Entry 5DDO (X-ray diffraction, 3.10 A resolution); this record covers chains A and G.

Chain A:
Molecule: L-glutamine riboswitch
From: Synechococcus elongatus
Sequence (61 nucleotides; row label = number of the first residue in the row):
     1 CGUUGGCCCA GGAAACUGGG UGGAAGUAAG GUCCAUUGCA CUCCGGGCCU GAAGCAACGC
    61 U
Not modelled in the structure: 22-24

Chain G:
Protein: U1 small nuclear ribonucleoprotein A
From: Homo sapiens
UniProtKB: P09012 (SNRPA_HUMAN); numbering as in UniProt (aligned over 2-98)
Chain sequence (97 residues; each row starts with the number of its first residue):
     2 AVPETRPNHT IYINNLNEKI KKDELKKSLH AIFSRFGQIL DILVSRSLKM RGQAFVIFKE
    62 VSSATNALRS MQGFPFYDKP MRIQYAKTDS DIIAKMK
Not modelled in the structure: 2-6, 93-98
Differences from the reference sequence: engineered mutation His31 (Tyr in P09012), Arg36 (Gln in P09012)
Swiss-Prot annotation at these positions:
  - modified residue: Ala2 (N-acetylalanine), Lys60 (N6-acetyllysine)
  - mutagenesis: Thr11 (T11V: Abolishes RNA binding), Tyr13 (Y13F: Substantially reduces RNA binding), Asn15 (N15V: Abolishes RNA binding), Asn16 (N16V: Substantially reduces RNA binding), Arg52 (R52Q: Abolishes RNA binding)

Chain A / chain G interface:
Residue-residue contacts (40; chain A residue first):
  A10(A) with Lys22(G), hydrogen bond to the sugar
  A29(A) with Lys22(G), phosphate contact
  G30(A) with Lys22(G), salt bridge to the phosphate
  A35(A) with Leu49(G), base contact; Arg52(G), base contact
  U36(A) with Leu49(G), base contact; Arg52(G), base contact
  U37(A) with Asn16(G), base contact; Glu19(G), hydrogen bond to the base; Lys80(G), hydrogen bond to the base; Arg83(G), base contact
  G38(A) with Tyr13(G), base contact; Asn15(G), base contact; Asn16(G), base contact; Glu19(G), base contact; Lys50(G), hydrogen bond to the sugar; Arg52(G), base contact; Gly53(G), base contact; Gln54(G), hydrogen bond to the base
  C39(A) with Tyr13(G), stacking on the base; Lys50(G), salt bridge to the phosphate; Met51(G), sugar contact; Gln54(G), sugar contact; Phe56(G), base contact; Gln85(G), hydrogen bond to the base; Tyr86(G), base contact; Ala87(G), base contact
  A40(A) with Leu44(G), base contact; Lys50(G), salt bridge to the phosphate; Met51(G), sugar contact; Phe56(G), stacking on the base; Thr89(G), base contact; Asp90(G), base contact
  C41(A) with Thr89(G), base contact; Asp90(G), base contact; Ser91(G), base contact
  C44(A) with Ser46(G), phosphate contact
  G45(A) with Ser48(G), phosphate contact; Leu49(G), hydrogen bond to the phosphate; Arg52(G), hydrogen bond to the base
Other interface residues (no listed pair), chain G (25 interface residues in all): Leu17, Lys88

Overview:
12 residues of chain A face 25 of chain G across their interface; the contacts include 8 hydrogen bonds, 3
salt bridges and 2 aromatic stacking contacts. Polar contacts include U37(A)-Glu19(G), U37(A)-Lys80(G) and
G38(A)-Gln54(G). Curated annotation (UniProt) lists 5 mutagenesis sites on chain G.
Here chain A is L-glutamine riboswitch (Synechococcus elongatus) and chain G is U1 small nuclear
ribonucleoprotein A (Homo sapiens). Entry 5DDO (Structural and Dynamic Basis for Low Affinity-High Selectivity
Binding of L-glutamine by the Gln-riboswitch) was determined by X-ray diffraction, deposited together with
5DDP, 5DDQ and 5DDR.
